Entry 2F8X (X-ray diffraction, 3.25 A resolution); this record covers chains Y and C of the 5 polymer chains in the assembly.

Chain Y:
Molecule: 18-nt DNA strand
Sequence (18 nucleotides; row label = number of the first residue in the row):
   101 TTTCTTTCCC ACAGTAAC

Chain C:
Name: Recombining binding protein suppressor of hairless, isoform 4
From: Homo sapiens
Reference sequence: Q06330 (SUH_HUMAN); residues 9-435 here correspond to UniProt positions 23-449 (UniProt number = residue number + 14)
Sequence (434 residues; numbered 8 to 441; the number before each row is that of its first residue):
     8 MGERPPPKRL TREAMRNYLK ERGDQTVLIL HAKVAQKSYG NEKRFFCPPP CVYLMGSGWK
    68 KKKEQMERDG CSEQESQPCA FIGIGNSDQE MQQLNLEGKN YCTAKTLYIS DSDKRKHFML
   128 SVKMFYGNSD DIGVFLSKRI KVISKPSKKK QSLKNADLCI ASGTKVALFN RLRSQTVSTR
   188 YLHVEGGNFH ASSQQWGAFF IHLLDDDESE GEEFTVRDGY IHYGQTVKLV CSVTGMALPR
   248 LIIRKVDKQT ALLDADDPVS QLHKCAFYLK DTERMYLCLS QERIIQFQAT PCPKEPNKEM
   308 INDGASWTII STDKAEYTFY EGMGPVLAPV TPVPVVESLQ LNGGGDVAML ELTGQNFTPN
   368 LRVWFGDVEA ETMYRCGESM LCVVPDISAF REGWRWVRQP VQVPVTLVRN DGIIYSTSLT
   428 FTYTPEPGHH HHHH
Disordered / not traced: 8-10, 435-441
Construct notes: initiating methionine (8); expression tag (436-441)
Swiss-Prot annotation at these positions:
  - region (DNA-binding): Gln43 to Phe53, Ser151 to Lys156, Arg178 to Thr183
  - modified residue: Lys161 (N6-acetyllysine)

Interface between chain Y and chain C:
Residue-residue contacts (15):
  DC104(Y) - Lys157(C)  salt bridge to the phosphate
  DT105(Y) - Ser154(C)  phosphate contact
  DT106(Y) - Tyr46(C)  sugar contact
  DT106(Y) - Ser151(C)  hydrogen bond to the phosphate
  DT107(Y) - Lys44(C)  salt bridge to the phosphate
  DT107(Y) - Tyr46(C)  hydrogen bond to the phosphate
  DT107(Y) - Ser151(C)  base contact
  DT107(Y) - Lys152(C)  hydrogen bond to the base
  DC108(Y) - Tyr46(C)  phosphate contact
  DC108(Y) - Lys152(C)  base contact
  DC112(Y) - Gln182(C)  base contact
  DA113(Y) - Gln182(C)  sugar contact
  DG114(Y) - Arg180(C)  salt bridge to the phosphate
  DG114(Y) - Gln182(C)  hydrogen bond to the sugar
  DG114(Y) - Val184(C)  phosphate contact
Also at the interface, not in a pair above, chain Y (10 interface residues in all): DC109, DT115
Also at the interface, not in a pair above, chain C (14 interface residues in all): Glu49, Arg51, Asp118, Lys156, Ser181

Summary:
10 residues of chain Y face 14 of chain C across their interface; the contacts include 4 hydrogen bonds and 3
salt bridges. Among the polar pairs are DT107(Y)-Lys152(C), DG114(Y)-Gln182(C) and DT106(Y)-Ser151(C).
Chain Y is an 18-nt DNA strand and chain C is Recombining binding protein suppressor of hairless, isoform 4
(Homo sapiens); the structure, Crystal structure of activated Notch, CSL and MAML on HES-1 promoter DNA
sequence, was determined by X-ray diffraction together with 2F8Y from the same study.
